PDB entry 8FCJ | electron microscopy, 2.83 A resolution | chains B and M of the 15 polymer chains in the assembly

== Chain B ==
Molecule: Type I-B CRISPR-associated protein Cas6
Source organism: Nostoc sp. 'Peltigera membranacea cyanobiont' 210A
UniProtKB: A0A235IH92 (A0A235IH92_9NOSO); residues 1-220 here = UniProt positions 1-220
Sequence (220 residues; row label = number of the first residue in the row):
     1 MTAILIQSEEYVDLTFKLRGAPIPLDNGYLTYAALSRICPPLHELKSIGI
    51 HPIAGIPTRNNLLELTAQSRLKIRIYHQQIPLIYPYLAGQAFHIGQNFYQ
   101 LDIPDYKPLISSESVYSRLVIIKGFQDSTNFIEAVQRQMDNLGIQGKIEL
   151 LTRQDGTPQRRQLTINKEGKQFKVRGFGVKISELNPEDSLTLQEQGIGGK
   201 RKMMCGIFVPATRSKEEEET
Unresolved in the structure: 1-4

== Chain M ==
Molecule: 71-nt RNA strand
Sequence (71 nucleotides; each row starts with the number of its first residue):
     1 UUGCUCAAGAGAAGUCAUUUAAUAAGGCCACUGUUAAACGUAGGUGAGUC
    51 GUGGCUUUAUGCCGUUAGGCG
Unresolved in the structure: 64-71

== Interface between chain B and chain M ==
Residue-residue contacts - 62 pairs, chain B then chain M:
  Leu25(B) - G48(M)  sugar contact
  Leu25(B) - U49(M)  phosphate contact
  Asp26(B) - G48(M)  base contact
  Tyr29(B) - C63(M)  hydrogen bond to the phosphate
  Tyr32(B) - C63(M)  hydrogen bond to the phosphate
  His43(B) - C63(M)  sugar contact
  Ala54(B) - A47(M)  phosphate contact
  Gly55(B) - A47(M)  hydrogen bond to the phosphate
  Pro57(B) - G48(M)  phosphate contact
  Asn61(B) - U49(M)  phosphate contact
  Gln68(B) - G46(M)  base contact
  Lys107(B) - U45(M)  base contact
  Arg118(B) - A47(M)  hydrogen bond to the sugar
  Arg118(B) - G48(M)  hydrogen bond to the base
  Leu119(B) - G48(M)  base contact
  Ile122(B) - U52(M)  base contact
  Lys123(B) - U52(M)  base contact
  Lys123(B) - U56(M)  base contact
  Lys123(B) - A59(M)  salt bridge to the phosphate
  Lys123(B) - U60(M)  hydrogen bond to the base
  Lys123(B) - G61(M)  hydrogen bond to the base
  Gly124(B) - U52(M)  hydrogen bond to the base
  Phe125(B) - U52(M)  base contact
  Phe125(B) - U60(M)  phosphate contact
  Gln126(B) - G51(M)  phosphate contact
  Gln126(B) - U52(M)  hydrogen bond to the base
  Arg137(B) - U60(M)  salt bridge to the phosphate
  Gln138(B) - U60(M)  phosphate contact
  Gln138(B) - G61(M)  hydrogen bond to the phosphate
  Arg153(B) - U49(M)  hydrogen bond to the base
  Arg153(B) - C50(M)  base contact
  Gln159(B) - U49(M)  base contact
  Arg160(B) - U49(M)  base contact
  Arg160(B) - C50(M)  hydrogen bond to the phosphate
  Arg160(B) - G51(M)  salt bridge to the phosphate
  Arg161(B) - G48(M)  base contact
  Gln162(B) - G48(M)  hydrogen bond to the base
  Gln162(B) - U49(M)  sugar contact
  Gln162(B) - C50(M)  phosphate contact
  Gln162(B) - G51(M)  phosphate contact
  Ile165(B) - C63(M)  base contact
  Lys167(B) - C63(M)  sugar contact
  Lys170(B) - G54(M)  sugar contact
  Phe172(B) - G53(M)  base contact
  Val174(B) - G53(M)  base contact
  Arg175(B) - G51(M)  salt bridge to the phosphate
  Arg175(B) - U52(M)  base contact
  Gly198(B) - G61(M)  phosphate contact
  Gly199(B) - G61(M)  sugar contact
  Gly199(B) - C62(M)  phosphate contact
  Lys200(B) - C62(M)  hydrogen bond to the phosphate
  Lys200(B) - C63(M)  base contact
  Arg201(B) - C62(M)  hydrogen bond to the phosphate
  Met203(B) - C63(M)  phosphate contact
  Arg213(B) - G46(M)  sugar contact
  Arg213(B) - A47(M)  salt bridge to the phosphate
  Glu216(B) - G46(M)  phosphate contact
  Glu216(B) - A47(M)  base contact
  Glu217(B) - A47(M)  hydrogen bond to the sugar
  Glu219(B) - A47(M)  base contact
  Thr220(B) - A47(M)  base contact
  Thr220(B) - G48(M)  phosphate contact
Other interface residues (no listed pair), chain B (46 interface residues in all): Ile53, Ile56, Arg70, Asp105, Lys202
Other interface residues (no listed pair), chain M (17 interface residues in all): G44

== Summary ==
46 residues of chain B and 17 residues of chain M are in contact, with 16 hydrogen bonds and 5 salt bridges.
Polar contacts include Arg118(B)-G48(M), Lys123(B)-U60(M) and Lys123(B)-G61(M).
Here chain B is Type I-B CRISPR-associated protein Cas6 (Nostoc sp. 'Peltigera membranacea cyanobiont' 210A)
and chain M is a 71-nt RNA strand. Entry 8FCJ (Cryo-EM structure of Cascade-DNA (P23) complex in type I-B CAST
system) was determined by electron microscopy together with 8FCU, 8FCV, 8FCW, 8FD2, 8FD3, 8FF4 and 8FF5 from
the same study.
